Entry 8E8S (electron microscopy, 2.73 A resolution); this record covers chains 1 and H of the 6 polymer chains in the assembly.

== Chain 1 ==
Name: Capsid protein VP1
From: Poliovirus 2
UniProt: Q8QNU4 (Q8QNU4_9ENTO); numbering as in UniProt (aligned over 25-301)
Sequence (277 residues; numbered 25 to 301; the number before each row is that of its first residue):
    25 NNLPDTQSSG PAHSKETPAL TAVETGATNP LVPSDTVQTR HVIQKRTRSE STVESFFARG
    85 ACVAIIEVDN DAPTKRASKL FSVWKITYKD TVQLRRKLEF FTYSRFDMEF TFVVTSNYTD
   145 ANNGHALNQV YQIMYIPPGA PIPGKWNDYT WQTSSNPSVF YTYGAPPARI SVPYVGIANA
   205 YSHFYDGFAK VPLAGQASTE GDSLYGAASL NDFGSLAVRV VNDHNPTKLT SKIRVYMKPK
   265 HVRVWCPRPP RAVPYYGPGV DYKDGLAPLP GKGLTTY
Unresolved in the structure: 98-101
Differences from the reference sequence: conflict Gly295 (Glu in Q8QNU4)
Reported in the primary citation:
  - conformationally variable residues (order/disorder transition): Ala96 to Lys103

== Chain H ==
Name: 9H2 Fab heavy chain
From: Homo sapiens
Notes: antibody fragment or engineered binder
Sequence (126 residues; each row starts with the number of its first residue):
    23 LVQSGAELKK PGASVKFSCQ ASGFTFTTYD IHWVRQAPGQ GLEWMGMISP SRDSTIYAQK
    83 FQGRVTMTSD TSTSTVYMEL TSLRSEDTAL YYCATASRPS AWVFRSLYTY YYMDVWGTGT
   143 TVTVSS
Disulfides: Cys41-Cys115

== Interface between chain 1 and chain H ==
Residue-residue contacts - 18 pairs, chain 1 then chain H:
  Val87(1) with Ser128(H)
  Ala88(1) with Ser128(H)
  Ile89(1) with Ser128(H), hydrogen bond (backbone-backbone); Leu129(H), hydrophobic
  Glu91(1) with Thr131(H), hydrogen bond
  Ser102(1) with Pro121(H)
  Lys103(1) with Ser122(H); Thr131(H), hydrogen bond
  Phe105(1) with Ala123(H), hydrophobic
  Ser106(1) with Ala123(H)
  Val107(1) with Ala123(H), hydrogen bond (backbone-backbone); Trp124(H); Val125(H), hydrogen bond (backbone-backbone)
  Trp108(1) with Val125(H), hydrophobic; Ser128(H), hydrogen bond
  Lys109(1) with Trp124(H)
  Asp114(1) with Arg127(H); Ser128(H), hydrogen bond
Interface residues without a listed pair, chain 1 (17 interface residues in all): Ile90, Thr111, Thr115, Ile166, Ser239
Interface features reported in the paper:
  - epitope / paratope residues, chain 1: Val87(1), Ile89(1), Phe105(1), Trp108(1), Asp114(1)

== Summary ==
The interface between chain 1 and chain H involves 17 residues on one side and 9 on the other; the contacts
include 7 hydrogen bonds. Polar contacts include Glu91(1)-Thr131(H), Lys103(1)-Thr131(H) and
Trp108(1)-Ser128(H). From the paper: epitope/paratope residues Val87(1), Ile89(1) and Phe105(1) among others;
conformational variability at Ala96(1).
Here chain 1 is Capsid protein VP1 (Poliovirus 2) and chain H is 9H2 Fab heavy chain (Homo sapiens). Entry
8E8S (9H2 Fab-poliovirus 2 complex) was determined by electron microscopy (same publication as 8E8L, 8E8R,
8E8X, 8E8Y and 8E8Z).
